Entry 6LAP (electron microscopy, 2.49 A resolution); this record covers chains A and B of the 3 polymer chains in the assembly.

Chain A:
Protein: Capsid protein VP1
Source organism: Echovirus E11
Amino-acid sequence (226 residues; row label = number of the first residue in the row):
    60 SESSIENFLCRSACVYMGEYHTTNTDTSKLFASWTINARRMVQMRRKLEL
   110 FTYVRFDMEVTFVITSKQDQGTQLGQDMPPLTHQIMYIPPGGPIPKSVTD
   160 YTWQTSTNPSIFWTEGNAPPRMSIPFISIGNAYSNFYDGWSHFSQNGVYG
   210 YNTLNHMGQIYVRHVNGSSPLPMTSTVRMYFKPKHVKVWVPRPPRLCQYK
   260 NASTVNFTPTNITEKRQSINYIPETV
Disordered / not traced: 202-205

Chain B:
Protein: Capsid protein VP2
Source organism: Echovirus E11
Amino-acid sequence (245 residues; each row starts with the number of its first residue):
    12 RVRSITLGNSTITTQESANVVVAYGRWPEYLKDNEATAEDQPTQPDVATC
    62 RFYTLESVTWERDSPGWWWKFPDALKDMGLFGQNMYYHYLGRAGYTIHVQ
   112 CNASKFHQGCLMVVCVPEAEMGCSQVDGTVNEHSLSEGETAKKFASTSTN
   162 GTNTVQSIVTNAGMGVGVGNLTIFPHQWINLRTNNCATIVMPYINNVPMD
   212 NMFRHHNFTLMIIPFVPLDYSSDSSTYVPITVTVAPMCAEYNGLR

Chain A / chain B interface:
Pairs across the interface (60):
  Tyr-112(A) / Glu-129(B)
  Tyr-112(A) / Asn-206(B)
  Tyr-112(A) / Asn-207(B)
  Asn-190(A) / Asn-207(B)  hydrogen bond (backbone-backbone)
  Ala-191(A) / Asn-207(B)  hydrogen bond (backbone-side chain)
  Phe-195(A) / Glu-129(B)
  Phe-195(A) / Glu-131(B)
  Tyr-196(A) / Glu-129(B)
  Tyr-196(A) / Glu-131(B)  hydrogen bond (backbone-side chain)
  Tyr-196(A) / His-216(B)
  Asp-197(A) / Lys-81(B)  salt bridge
  Asp-197(A) / Glu-129(B)  hydrogen bond (backbone-side chain)
  Asp-197(A) / Ala-130(B)
  Asp-197(A) / Glu-131(B)
  Asp-197(A) / His-216(B)
  Asp-197(A) / His-217(B)  hydrogen bond (backbone-backbone)
  Gly-198(A) / Arg-215(B)
  Trp-199(A) / Val-141(B)
  Trp-199(A) / Glu-143(B)  hydrogen bond
  Trp-199(A) / Arg-215(B)  hydrogen bond (backbone-backbone)
  Tyr-208(A) / Glu-131(B)
  Tyr-208(A) / Met-132(B)  hydrogen bond (side chain-backbone)
  Tyr-208(A) / Val-141(B)  hydrophobic
  Tyr-208(A) / Leu-146(B)  hydrophobic
  Gly-209(A) / Glu-131(B)
  Val-249(A) / Tyr-35(B)
  Pro-250(A) / Ile-184(B)
  Pro-250(A) / Phe-185(B)
  Arg-251(A) / Pro-128(B)  hydrogen bond (side chain-backbone)
  Arg-251(A) / Glu-129(B)  hydrogen bond (side chain-backbone)
  Pro-252(A) / Val-177(B)
  Pro-252(A) / Asn-181(B)
  Pro-252(A) / Ile-184(B)
  Pro-252(A) / Phe-185(B)
  Pro-253(A) / Val-177(B)
  Leu-255(A) / Asn-172(B)
  Leu-255(A) / Gly-176(B)  hydrogen bond (backbone-backbone)
  Leu-255(A) / Val-177(B)  hydrophobic
  Leu-255(A) / Gly-178(B)
  Cys-256(A) / Gly-176(B)  hydrogen bond (backbone-backbone)
  Asn-260(A) / Val-137(B)
  Val-264(A) / Glu-131(B)
  Val-264(A) / Met-132(B)
  Val-264(A) / Gly-133(B)
  Asn-265(A) / Gly-133(B)
  Asn-265(A) / Cys-134(B)  hydrogen bond (side chain-backbone)
  Asn-265(A) / Gln-136(B)  hydrogen bond (side chain-backbone)
  Asn-265(A) / Val-137(B)  hydrogen bond (side chain-backbone)
  Asn-265(A) / Gly-139(B)  hydrogen bond (side chain-backbone)
  Phe-266(A) / Val-137(B)
  Phe-266(A) / Gly-174(B)
  Phe-266(A) / Met-175(B)
  Phe-266(A) / Gly-176(B)
  Thr-267(A) / Val-137(B)
  Pro-268(A) / Ser-159(B)
  Pro-268(A) / Gln-167(B)
  Pro-268(A) / Ile-169(B)  hydrophobic
  Pro-268(A) / Asn-172(B)
  Thr-269(A) / Asn-172(B)
  Ile-271(A) / Thr-171(B)
Also at the interface, not in a pair above, chain A (34 interface residues in all): Thr-111, Gly-189, Tyr-192, Ser-193, Ser-200, His-201, Leu-213, Arg-254, Lys-259
Also at the interface, not in a pair above, chain B (39 interface residues in all): Asp-138, Leu-182, Ile-205, Val-208, Pro-209, Thr-220

In short:
Chain A and chain B form an interface of 34 and 39 residues respectively; the contacts include 16 hydrogen
bonds and 1 salt bridge. Polar pairs include Asp-197(A)/Lys-81(B), Ala-191(A)/Asn-207(B) and
Tyr-196(A)/Glu-131(B).
Chain A is Capsid protein VP1 and chain B is Capsid protein VP2, both from Echovirus E11; the structure,
Cryo-EM structure of echovirus 11 A-particle at pH 7.4, was determined by electron microscopy, deposited
together with 6LA3, 6LA4, 6LA5, 6LA6, 6LA7, 6LAO and 3 further entries.
